PDB entry 8HK2 | electron microscopy, 2.90 A resolution | chains B and H of the 6 polymer chains in the assembly

== Chain B ==
Name: Guanine nucleotide-binding protein G(i) subunit alpha-1
Organism: Homo sapiens
Reference sequence: P63096 (GNAI1_HUMAN); residue numbers follow UniProt; this construct covers 2-354
Amino-acid sequence (353 residues; row label = number of the first residue in the row):
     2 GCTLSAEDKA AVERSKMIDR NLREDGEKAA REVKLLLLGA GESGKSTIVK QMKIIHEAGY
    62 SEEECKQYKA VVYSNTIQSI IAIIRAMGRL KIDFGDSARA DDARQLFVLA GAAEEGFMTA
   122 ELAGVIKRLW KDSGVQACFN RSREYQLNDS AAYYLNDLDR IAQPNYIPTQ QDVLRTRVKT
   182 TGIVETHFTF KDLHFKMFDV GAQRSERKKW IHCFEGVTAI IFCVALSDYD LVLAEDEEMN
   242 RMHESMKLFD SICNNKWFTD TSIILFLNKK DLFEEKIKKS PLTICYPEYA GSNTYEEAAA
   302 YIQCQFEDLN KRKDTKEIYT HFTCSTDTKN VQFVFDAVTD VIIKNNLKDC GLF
Not modelled in the structure: 2-3, 56-181
Differences from the reference sequence: conflict Ala203 (Gly in P63096), Ser326 (Ala in P63096)
Swiss-Prot annotation at these positions:
  - region: Lys35 to Thr48 (G1 motif), Asp173 to Thr181 (G2 motif), Phe196 to Gly202, Gln204, Arg205 (G3 motif), Ile265 to Asp272 (G4 motif), Thr324, Cys325, Thr327 to Thr329 (G5 motif)
  - binding site (GTP): Glu43 to Thr48, Ser151, Leu175 to Thr181, Asp200 to Gly202, Gln204, Asn269 to Asp272
  - binding site (Mg(2+)): Ser47, Thr181
  - modified residue: Arg178 (ADP-ribosylarginine), Gln204 (Deamidated glutamine), Cys351 (ADP-ribosylcysteine)
  - lipidation: Gly2 (N-myristoyl glycine), Cys3 (S-palmitoyl cysteine)

== Chain H ==
Name: scFV16
Organism: Rattus norvegicus
Notes: antibody fragment or engineered binder
Amino-acid sequence (247 residues; row label = number of the first residue in the row; note: 13 numbers in that range are skipped by the numbering (no residue carries them; nothing is unmodelled there); a row labelled like 121A-121N holds insertion residues (121A, then the next letters in order)):
     2 VQLVESGGGL VQPGGSRKLS CSASGFAFSS FGMHWVRQAP EKGLEWVAYI SSGSGTIYYA
    62 DTVKGRFTIS RDDPKNTLFL QMTSLRSEDT AMYYCVRSIY YYGSSPFDFW GQGTTLTVSA
121A-121N GGGGSGGGGSGGGG
   135 SADIVMTQAT SSVPVTPGES VSISCRSSKS LLHSNGNTYL YWFLQRPGQS PQLLIYRMSN
   195 LASGVPDRFS GSGSGTAFTL TISRLEAEDV GVYYCMQHLE YPLTFGAGTK LEL
Not modelled in the structure: 121A-121N, 236

== Interface between chain B and chain H ==
Residue-residue contacts - 20 pairs, chain B then chain H:
  Leu5(B) - His167(H)
  Ser6(B) - His167(H)  hydrogen bond
  Ser6(B) - Asn169(H)
  Ser6(B) - Tyr173(H)  hydrogen bond
  Ala7(B) - His232(H)
  Ala7(B) - Leu233(H)
  Ala7(B) - Tyr235(H)  hydrophobic
  Glu8(B) - Tyr101(H)
  Glu8(B) - Tyr173(H)
  Glu8(B) - Tyr175(H)  hydrogen bond
  Glu8(B) - Arg191(H)  salt bridge
  Ala11(B) - Tyr101(H)  hydrophobic
  Glu14(B) - Ser52(H)  hydrogen bond
  Glu14(B) - Gly56(H)
  Glu14(B) - Thr57(H)  hydrogen bond
  Arg15(B) - Ser31(H)
  Arg15(B) - Ile100(H)
  Arg15(B) - Tyr101(H)
  Met18(B) - Ser53(H)  hydrogen bond
  Met18(B) - Gly54(H)  hydrogen bond (side chain-backbone)
Interface residues without a listed pair, chain B (10 interface residues in all): Thr4, Ala12
Interface residues without a listed pair, chain H (19 interface residues in all): Tyr50, Tyr102, Pro107

== Summary ==
The interface between chain B and chain H involves 10 residues on one side and 19 on the other; the contacts
include 7 hydrogen bonds and 1 salt bridge. Polar contacts include Glu8(B)-Arg191(H), Ser6(B)-His167(H) and
Ser6(B)-Tyr173(H).
Chain B is Guanine nucleotide-binding protein G(i) subunit alpha-1 (Homo sapiens) and chain H is scFV16
(Rattus norvegicus); the structure, C3aR-Gi-C3a protein complex, was determined by electron microscopy,
deposited together with 8HK3 and 8HK5.
